8XT8 - chains A and B; structure by X-ray diffraction, 2.50 A resolution.

[Chain A]
Protein: MarR family transcriptional regulator
Organism: Clostridioides difficile
UniProtKB: A0A9X9QLH1 (A0A9X9QLH1_CLODI); residues 1-141 here correspond to UniProt positions 13-153 (UniProt number = residue number + 12)
Chain sequence (144 residues; numbered -2 to 141; the number before each row is that of its first residue; numbers below 1 keep their minus sign (Gly-2 is residue -2)):
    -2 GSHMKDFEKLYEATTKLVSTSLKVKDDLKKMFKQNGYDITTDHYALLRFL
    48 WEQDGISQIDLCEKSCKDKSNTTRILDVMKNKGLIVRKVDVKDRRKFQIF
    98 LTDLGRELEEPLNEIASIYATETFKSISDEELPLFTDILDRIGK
Disordered / not traced: -2 to 1, 141
Sequence notes: expression tag (-2 to 0)
Ion coordination: Hg2+ near Cys59 (its only coordinating residue here)

[Chain B]
Protein: MarR family transcriptional regulator
Organism: Clostridioides difficile
UniProtKB: A0A9X9QLH1 (A0A9X9QLH1_CLODI); residues 1-141 here correspond to UniProt positions 13-153 (UniProt number = residue number + 12)
Chain sequence (161 residues; numbered -19 to 141; the number before each row is that of its first residue; numbers below 1 keep their minus sign (Met-19 is residue -19)):
   -19 MGSSHHHHHHSSGLVPRGSHMKDFEKLYEATTKLVSTSLKVKDDLKKMFK
    31 QNGYDITTDHYALLRFLWEQDGISQIDLCEKSCKDKSNTTRILDVMKNKG
    81 LIVRKVDVKDRRKFQIFLTDLGRELEEPLNEIASIYATETFKSISDEELP
   131 LFTDILDRIGK
Disordered / not traced: -19 to -5, 141
Sequence notes: initiating methionine (-19); expression tag (-18 to 0)
Ion coordination: Hg2+: Cys59, Thr70

[Chain A / chain B interface]
Pairs across the interface (81; chain A residue first):
  Lys2(A) - Phe121(B)  hydrogen bond (side chain-backbone)
  Lys2(A) - Ile124(B)  hydrogen bond (side chain-backbone)
  Lys2(A) - Asp126(B)
  Phe4(A) - Tyr41(B)
  Phe4(A) - Arg45(B)
  Phe4(A) - Ala113(B)
  Phe4(A) - Ser114(B)
  Glu5(A) - Arg45(B)  salt bridge
  Lys6(A) - Leu129(B)
  Leu7(A) - Ala117(B)
  Leu7(A) - Thr118(B)
  Leu7(A) - Phe121(B)
  Leu7(A) - Leu129(B)  hydrophobic
  Tyr8(A) - Tyr41(B)  hydrophobic
  Tyr8(A) - Ala42(B)
  Tyr8(A) - Arg45(B)
  Glu9(A) - Thr133(B)
  Ala10(A) - Thr133(B)
  Thr11(A) - Val21(B)
  Thr11(A) - Phe121(B)
  Lys13(A) - Leu136(B)
  Lys13(A) - Asp137(B)  salt bridge
  Leu14(A) - Leu14(B)  hydrophobic
  Leu14(A) - Thr17(B)
  Leu14(A) - Leu136(B)
  Val15(A) - Ser18(B)
  Val15(A) - Lys22(B)
  Thr17(A) - Leu14(B)
  Thr17(A) - Leu136(B)
  Thr17(A) - Ile139(B)
  Ser18(A) - Val15(B)
  Ser18(A) - Ser18(B)
  Val21(A) - Thr11(B)
  Lys22(A) - Val15(B)
  Tyr41(A) - Phe4(B)
  Tyr41(A) - Tyr8(B)  hydrophobic
  Ala42(A) - Tyr8(B)
  Arg45(A) - Phe4(B)
  Arg45(A) - Glu5(B)  salt bridge
  Arg45(A) - Tyr8(B)
  Ala113(A) - Phe4(B)
  Ser114(A) - Phe4(B)
  Ala117(A) - Phe4(B)  hydrophobic
  Ala117(A) - Leu7(B)  hydrophobic
  Thr118(A) - Met1(B)
  Glu119(A) - Pro-4(B)
  Thr120(A) - Ile139(B)
  Thr120(A) - Gly140(B)  hydrogen bond (backbone-backbone)
  Phe121(A) - Lys2(B)  hydrogen bond (backbone-side chain)
  Phe121(A) - Leu7(B)  hydrophobic
  Phe121(A) - Thr11(B)
  Phe121(A) - Ile139(B)  hydrophobic
  Ser123(A) - Arg138(B)  hydrogen bond (backbone-side chain)
  Ile124(A) - Lys2(B)  hydrogen bond (backbone-side chain)
  Ile124(A) - Ile135(B)
  Ile124(A) - Arg138(B)
  Ser125(A) - Lys2(B)
  Asp126(A) - Lys2(B)
  Glu128(A) - Arg138(B)  salt bridge
  Leu129(A) - Leu7(B)  hydrophobic
  Leu131(A) - Leu131(B)  hydrophobic
  Phe132(A) - Phe132(B)  hydrophobic
  Phe132(A) - Ile135(B)  hydrophobic
  Phe132(A) - Ile139(B)  hydrophobic
  Ile135(A) - Ile124(B)  hydrophobic
  Ile135(A) - Glu128(B)
  Ile135(A) - Phe132(B)  hydrophobic
  Leu136(A) - Lys13(B)
  Leu136(A) - Leu14(B)
  Leu136(A) - Thr17(B)
  Leu136(A) - Phe132(B)  hydrophobic
  Asp137(A) - Lys13(B)
  Arg138(A) - Ser123(B)  hydrogen bond (side chain-backbone)
  Arg138(A) - Ile124(B)
  Arg138(A) - Glu128(B)  salt bridge
  Ile139(A) - Thr17(B)
  Ile139(A) - Val21(B)  hydrophobic
  Ile139(A) - Thr120(B)
  Ile139(A) - Phe121(B)  hydrophobic
  Ile139(A) - Phe132(B)  hydrophobic
  Gly140(A) - Thr120(B)  hydrogen bond (backbone-backbone)
Interface residues without a listed pair, chain A (46 interface residues in all): Lys20, Cys63, Asn110, Ile115, Lys122, Thr133
Interface residues without a listed pair, chain B (44 interface residues in all): Lys6, Ala10, Leu19, Asn110, Lys122, Ser125

[In short]
46 residues of chain A and 44 residues of chain B are in contact; the contacts include 8 hydrogen bonds and 5
salt bridges. Polar pairs include Glu5(A)-Arg45(B), Lys13(A)-Asp137(B) and Arg45(A)-Glu5(B). Cys59(B) and
Thr70(B) form the Hg2+ site.
Chain A is MarR family transcriptional regulator and chain B is MarR family transcriptional regulator, both
from Clostridioides difficile; the structure, Clostridioides difficile MarR (WP_003434724) with Hg-bound, was
determined by X-ray diffraction, deposited together with 8XTA and 8XU0.
